Entry 7Y8Y (electron microscopy, 3.00 A resolution); this record covers chains B and A of the 4 polymer chains in the assembly.

[Chain B]
Protein: CHAT domain protein
Source organism: Candidatus Scalindua brodae
UniProtKB: A0A0B0EKL4 (A0A0B0EKL4_9BACT); residues 1-716 here = UniProt positions 1-716
Chain sequence (716 residues; each row starts with the number of its first residue):
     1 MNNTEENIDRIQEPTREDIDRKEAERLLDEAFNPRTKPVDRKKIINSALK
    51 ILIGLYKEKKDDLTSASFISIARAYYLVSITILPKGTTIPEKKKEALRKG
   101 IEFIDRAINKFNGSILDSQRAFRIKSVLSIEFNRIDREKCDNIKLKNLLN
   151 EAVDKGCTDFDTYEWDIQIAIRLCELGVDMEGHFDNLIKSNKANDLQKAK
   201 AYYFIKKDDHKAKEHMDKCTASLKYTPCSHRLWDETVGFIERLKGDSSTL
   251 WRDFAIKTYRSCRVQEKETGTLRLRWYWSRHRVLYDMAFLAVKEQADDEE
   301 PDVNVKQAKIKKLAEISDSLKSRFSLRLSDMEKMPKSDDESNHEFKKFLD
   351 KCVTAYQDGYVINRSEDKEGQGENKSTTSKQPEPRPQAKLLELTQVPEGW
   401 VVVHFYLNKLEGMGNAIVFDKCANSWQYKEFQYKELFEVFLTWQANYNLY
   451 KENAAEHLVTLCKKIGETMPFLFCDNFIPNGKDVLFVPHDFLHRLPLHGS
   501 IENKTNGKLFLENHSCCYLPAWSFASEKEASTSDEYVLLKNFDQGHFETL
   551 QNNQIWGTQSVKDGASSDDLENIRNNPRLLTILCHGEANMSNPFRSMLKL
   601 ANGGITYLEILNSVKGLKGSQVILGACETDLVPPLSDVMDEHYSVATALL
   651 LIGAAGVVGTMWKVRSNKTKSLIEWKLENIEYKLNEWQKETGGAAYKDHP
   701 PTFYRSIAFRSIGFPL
Unresolved in the structure: 1-13, 365-387
From the paper describing this entry:
  - binding site for the 18-nt RNA strand: Lys-50, Lys-92

[Chain A]
Protein: RAMP superfamily protein
Source organism: Candidatus Scalindua brodae
UniProtKB: A0A0B0EGF3 (A0A0B0EGF3_9BACT); residues 6-1722 here correspond to UniProt positions 1-1717 (UniProt number = residue number - 5)
Chain sequence (1722 residues; each row starts with the number of its first residue):
     1 MKSNDMNITVELTFFEPYRLVEWFDWDARKKSHSAMRGQAFAQWTWKGKG
    51 RTAGKSFITGTLVRSAVIKAVEELLSLNNGKWEGVPCCNGSFQTDESKGK
   101 KPSFLRKRHTLQWQANNKNICDKEEACPFCILLGRFDNAGKVHERNKDYD
   151 IHFSNFDLDHKQEKNDLRLVDIASGRILNRVDFDTGKAKDYFRTWEADYE
   201 TYGTYTGRITLRNEHAKKLLLASLGFVDKLCGALCRIEVIKKSESPLPSD
   251 TKEQSYTKDDTVEVLSEDHNDELRKQAEVIVEAFKQNDKLEKIRILADAI
   301 RTLRLHGEGVIEKDELPDGKEERDKGHHLWDIKVQGTALRTKLKELWQSN
   351 KDIGWRKFTEMLGSNLYLIYKKETGGVSTRFRILGDTEYYSKAHDSEGSD
   401 LFIPVTPPEGIETKEWIIVGRLKAATPFYFGVQQPSDSIPGKEKKSEDSL
   451 VINEHTSFNILLDKENRYRIPRSALRGALRRDLRTAFGSGCNVSLGGQIL
   501 CNCKVCIEMRRITLKDSVSDFSEPPEIRYRIAKNPGTATVEDGSLFDIEV
   551 GPEGLTFPFVLRYRGHKFPEQLSSVIRYWEENDGKNGMAWLGGLDSTGKG
   601 RFALKDIKIFEWDLNQKINEYIKERGMRGKEKELLEMGESSLPDGLIPYK
   651 FFEERECLFPYKENLKPQWSEVQYTIEVGSPLLTADTISALTEPGNRDAI
   701 AYKKRVYNDGNNAIEPEPRFAVKSETHRGIFRTAVGRRTGDLGKEDHEDC
   751 TCDMCIIFGNEHESSKIRFEDLELINGNEFEKLEKHIDHVAIDRFTGGAL
   801 DKAKFDTYPLAGSPKKPLKLKGRFWIKKGFSGDHKLLITTALSDIRDGLY
   851 PLGSKGGVGYGWVAGISIDDNVPDDFKEMINKTEMPLPEEVEESNNGPIN
   901 NDYVHPGHQSPKQDHKNKNIYYPHYFLDSGSKVYREKDIITHEEFTEELL
   951 SGKINCKLETLTPLIIPDTSDENGLKLQGNKPGHKNYKFFNINGELMIPG
  1001 SELRGMLRTHFEALTKSCFAIFGEDSTLSWRMNADEKDYKIDSNSIRKME
  1051 SQRNPKYRIPDELQKELRNSGNGLFNRLYTSERRFWSDVSNKFENSIDYK
  1101 REILRCAGRPKNYKGGIIRQRKDSLMAEELKVHRLPLYDNFDIPDSAYKA
  1151 NDHCRKSATCSTSRGCRERFTCGIKVRDKNRVFLNAANNNRQYLNNIKKS
  1201 NHDLYLQYLKGEKKIRFNSKVITGSERSPIDVIAELNERGRQTGFIKLSG
  1251 LNNSNKSQGNTGTTFNSGWDRFELNILLDDLETRPSKSDYPRPRLLFTKD
  1301 QYEYNITKRCERVFEIDKGNKTGYPVDDQIKKNYEDILDSYDGIKDQEVA
  1351 ERFDTFTRGSKLKVGDLVYFHIDGDNKIDSLIPVRISRKCASKTLGGKLD
  1401 KALHPCTGLSDGLCPGCHLFGTTDYKGRVKFGFAKYENGPEWLITRGNNP
  1451 ERSLTLGVLESPRPAFSIPDDESEIPGRKFYLHHNGWRIIRQKQLEIRET
  1501 VQPERNVTTEVMDKGNVFSFDVRFENLREWELGLLLQSLDPGKNIAHKLG
  1551 KGKPYGFGSVKIKIDSLHTFKINSNNDKIKRVPQSDIREYINKGYQKLIE
  1601 WSGNNSIQKGNVLPQWHVIPHIDKLYKLLWVPFLNDSKLEPDVRYPVLNE
  1651 ESKGYIEGSDYTYKKLGDKDNLPYKTRVKGLTTPWSPWNPFQVIAEHEEQ
  1701 EVNVTGSRPSVTDKIERDGKMV
Unresolved in the structure: 1-4, 241-265, 376-382, 444-448, 1032-1389, 1691-1722
Construct notes: initiating methionine (1); expression tag (2-5)
Metal / ion sites: Zn2+ site 1: Cys-88, Cys-121, Cys-127, Cys-130; Zn2+ site 2: Cys-491, Cys-501, Cys-503, Cys-506; Zn2+ site 3: His-747, Cys-750, Cys-752, Cys-755; Zn2+ site 4: Cys-1018, Cys-1406, Cys-1414, Cys-1417
From the paper describing this entry:
  - binding site for the 37-nt RNA strand: Arg-37, Lys-47, Lys-55, Phe-57, Arg-64, Lys-101, Phe-104, Lys-107, Lys-141, His-143, Tyr-149, His-152, Asp-157, Phe-192, Lys-229, Arg-472, Arg-481, Arg-510, Arg-728, Arg-732, Arg-1004, Arg-1008, Lys-1426, Val-1458 to Pro-1464, Lys-1479, Lys-1553
  - binding site for the 18-nt RNA strand: Arg-294, Arg-323, His-327, His-328, Asp-698, Arg-1505
  - catalytic residues: Arg-294, Asp-698
  - mutagenesis - R294A, D698A: abolished catalytic activity on target ssRNA

[Interface between chain B and chain A]
Pairs across the interface - 37 pairs, chain B then chain A:
  Leu-49(B) / Ile-383(A)  hydrophobic
  Lys-50(B) / Ile-383(A)
  Ile-53(B) / Val-451(A)  hydrophobic
  Tyr-56(B) / Ser-449(A)  hydrogen bond (side chain-backbone)
  Tyr-56(B) / Leu-450(A)
  Lys-57(B) / Leu-450(A)
  Lys-57(B) / Val-451(A)
  Tyr-75(B) / Ile-383(A)  hydrogen bond (side chain-backbone)
  Val-78(B) / Leu-384(A)  hydrophobic
  Ile-82(B) / Leu-384(A)  hydrophobic
  Glu-91(B) / Thr-387(A)
  Lys-92(B) / Gly-385(A)
  Glu-95(B) / Gly-385(A)
  Glu-95(B) / Asp-386(A)
  Glu-95(B) / Thr-387(A)
  Lys-99(B) / Leu-450(A)
  Glu-102(B) / Ser-449(A)  hydrogen bond (side chain-backbone)
  Lys-333(B) / Asp-184(A)  salt bridge
  Glu-438(B) / Leu-401(A)
  Glu-438(B) / Phe-402(A)
  Leu-441(B) / Leu-401(A)  hydrophobic
  Leu-441(B) / Ile-499(A)  hydrophobic
  Thr-442(B) / Pro-404(A)
  Ala-445(B) / His-109(A)
  Asn-446(B) / Pro-404(A)  hydrogen bond (side chain-backbone)
  Asn-446(B) / Val-405(A)
  Asn-446(B) / Thr-406(A)
  Asn-448(B) / Asn-502(A)
  Leu-449(B) / Arg-511(A)
  Tyr-450(B) / Thr-406(A)
  Tyr-450(B) / Pro-407(A)
  Tyr-450(B) / Pro-408(A)
  Glu-587(B) / Gly-488(A)
  Glu-587(B) / Ser-489(A)
  Ala-588(B) / Ser-489(A)  hydrogen bond (backbone-side chain)
  Met-590(B) / Gly-490(A)
  Ser-636(B) / Ile-499(A)
Other interface residues (no listed pair), chain B (31 interface residues in all): Ala-96, Phe-103, Asn-453, His-457, Pro-634
Other interface residues (no listed pair), chain A (29 interface residues in all): Tyr-389, Ile-403, Asn-453, Cys-491, Cys-503, Ile-507
The authors on this interface:
  - interface residues, chain B: Lys-57(B), Glu-102(B), Lys-333(B), Glu-438(B), Asn-446(B), Leu-449(B), Tyr-450(B)
  - interface residues, chain A: Asp-184(A), Phe-402(A), Val-405(A), Thr-406(A), Pro-407(A), Pro-408(A), Ser-449(A), Asn-502(A), Ile-507(A), Arg-511(A)

[Summary]
31 residues of chain B face 29 of chain A across their interface, with 5 hydrogen bonds and 1 salt bridge.
Among the polar pairs are Lys-333(B)/Asp-184(A), Tyr-56(B)/Ser-449(A) and Tyr-75(B)/Ile-383(A). The paper
reports catalytic residues Arg-294(A) and Asp-698(A); R294A and D698A of chain A abolish catalytic activity on
target ssRNA.
Here chain B is CHAT domain protein and chain A is RAMP superfamily protein, both from Candidatus Scalindua
brodae. Entry 7Y8Y (Structure of Cas7-11-crRNA-tgRNA in complex with TPR-CHAT) was determined by electron
microscopy, deposited together with 7Y8T.
